Entry 8R8D (electron microscopy, 2.60 A resolution); this record covers chains B and I of the 6 polymer chains in the assembly.

[Chain B]
Molecule: Coagulation factor XII
Organism: Homo sapiens
UniProtKB: P00748 (FA12_HUMAN); the construct lacks a stretch of the UniProt sequence and is renumbered around it, so the offset changes along the chain: 16-34 = UniProt 373-391; 37-60 = UniProt 392-415; 61-109 = UniProt 420-468; 110-169 = UniProt 474-533; 6 more segments
Chain sequence (247 residues; numbered 16 to 248 plus 22 insertion-coded residues; 8 numbers in that range are skipped by the numbering (no residue carries them; nothing is unmodelled there); the number before each row is that of its first residue; a row labelled like 60A-60D holds insertion residues (60A, then the next letters in order)):
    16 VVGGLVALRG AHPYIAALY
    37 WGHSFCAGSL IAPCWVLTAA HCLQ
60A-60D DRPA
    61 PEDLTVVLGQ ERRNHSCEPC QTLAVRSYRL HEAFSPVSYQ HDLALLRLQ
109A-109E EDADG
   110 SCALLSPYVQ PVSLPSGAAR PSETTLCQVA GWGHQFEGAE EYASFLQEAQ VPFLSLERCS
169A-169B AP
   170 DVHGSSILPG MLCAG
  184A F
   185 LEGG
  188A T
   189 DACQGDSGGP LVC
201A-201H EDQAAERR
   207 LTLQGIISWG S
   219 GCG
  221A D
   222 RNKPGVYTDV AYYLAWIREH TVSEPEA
Not modelled in the structure: 125-134, 201A-201H, 244-248
Sequence notes: conflict Ser122 (Cys486 in P00748); expression tag (245-248)
Curated features (UniProtKB/Swiss-Prot):
  - active site (Charge relay system): His57, Asp102, Ser195
  - glycosylation: Asn74 (N-linked (GlcNAc...) asparagine)
Disulfide bonds: Cys42-Cys58, Cys50-Cys111, Cys77-Cys80, Cys136-Cys201, Cys168-Cys182, Cys191-Cys220
Glycans and other covalent adducts: glycan linked to Asn74

[Chain I]
Molecule: Garadacimab light chain variable region
Organism: Homo sapiens
Chain sequence (215 residues; row label = number of the first residue in the row):
     1 QSVLTQPPSA SGTPGQRVTI SCSGSSSNIG RNYVYWYQQL PGTAPKLLIY SNNQRPSGVP
    61 DRFSGSKSGT SASLAISGLR SEDEADYYCA AWDASLRGVF GGGTKLTVLG QPKAAPSVTL
   121 FPPSSEELQA NKATLVCLIS DFYPGAVTVA WKADSSPVKA GVETTTPSKQ SNNKYAASSY
   181 LSLTPEQWKS HRSYSCQVTH EGSTVEKTVA PTECS
Not modelled in the structure: 1, 110-215
Disulfide bonds: Cys22-Cys89

[Interface between chain B and chain I]
Pairs across the interface - 14 pairs, chain B then chain I:
  Ser95(B) - Asn32(I)  hydrogen bond
  Pro96(B) - Leu96(I)  hydrophobic
  Val97(B) - Asn32(I)
  Val97(B) - Tyr33(I)
  Val97(B) - Tyr35(I)
  Val97(B) - Leu96(I)  hydrophobic
  Ser98(B) - Arg31(I)  hydrogen bond (side chain-backbone)
  Ser98(B) - Asn32(I)
  Gln100(B) - Arg31(I)  hydrogen bond
  His101(B) - Arg31(I)  hydrogen bond
  Ser174(B) - Asn52(I)
  Ser174(B) - Lys67(I)
  Ser175(B) - Tyr33(I)
  Leu177(B) - Arg31(I)
Other interface residues (no listed pair), chain I (9 interface residues in all): Gly30, Trp92

[Overview]
The chain B/chain I interface involves 9 residues from each chain; the contacts include 4 hydrogen bonds.
Polar pairs include Ser95(B)-Asn32(I), Ser98(B)-Arg31(I) and Gln100(B)-Arg31(I). UniProt lists 3 active-site
residues on chain B.
Here chain B is Coagulation factor XII and chain I is Garadacimab light chain variable region, both from Homo
sapiens. Entry 8R8D (Cryo-EM structure of coagulation factor beta-XIIa in complex with the garadacimab Fab
fragment (symmetric dimer)) was determined by electron microscopy.
